PDB entry 7OBA | electron microscopy, 3.10 A resolution | chains B and N of the 14 polymer chains in the assembly

== Chain B ==
Name: DNA-directed RNA polymerase I subunit RPA2
Organism: Homo sapiens
Notes: EC 2.7.7.6
UniProtKB: Q9H9Y6 (RPA2_HUMAN); numbering as in UniProt (aligned over 1-1135)
Sequence (1135 residues; row label = number of the first residue in the row):
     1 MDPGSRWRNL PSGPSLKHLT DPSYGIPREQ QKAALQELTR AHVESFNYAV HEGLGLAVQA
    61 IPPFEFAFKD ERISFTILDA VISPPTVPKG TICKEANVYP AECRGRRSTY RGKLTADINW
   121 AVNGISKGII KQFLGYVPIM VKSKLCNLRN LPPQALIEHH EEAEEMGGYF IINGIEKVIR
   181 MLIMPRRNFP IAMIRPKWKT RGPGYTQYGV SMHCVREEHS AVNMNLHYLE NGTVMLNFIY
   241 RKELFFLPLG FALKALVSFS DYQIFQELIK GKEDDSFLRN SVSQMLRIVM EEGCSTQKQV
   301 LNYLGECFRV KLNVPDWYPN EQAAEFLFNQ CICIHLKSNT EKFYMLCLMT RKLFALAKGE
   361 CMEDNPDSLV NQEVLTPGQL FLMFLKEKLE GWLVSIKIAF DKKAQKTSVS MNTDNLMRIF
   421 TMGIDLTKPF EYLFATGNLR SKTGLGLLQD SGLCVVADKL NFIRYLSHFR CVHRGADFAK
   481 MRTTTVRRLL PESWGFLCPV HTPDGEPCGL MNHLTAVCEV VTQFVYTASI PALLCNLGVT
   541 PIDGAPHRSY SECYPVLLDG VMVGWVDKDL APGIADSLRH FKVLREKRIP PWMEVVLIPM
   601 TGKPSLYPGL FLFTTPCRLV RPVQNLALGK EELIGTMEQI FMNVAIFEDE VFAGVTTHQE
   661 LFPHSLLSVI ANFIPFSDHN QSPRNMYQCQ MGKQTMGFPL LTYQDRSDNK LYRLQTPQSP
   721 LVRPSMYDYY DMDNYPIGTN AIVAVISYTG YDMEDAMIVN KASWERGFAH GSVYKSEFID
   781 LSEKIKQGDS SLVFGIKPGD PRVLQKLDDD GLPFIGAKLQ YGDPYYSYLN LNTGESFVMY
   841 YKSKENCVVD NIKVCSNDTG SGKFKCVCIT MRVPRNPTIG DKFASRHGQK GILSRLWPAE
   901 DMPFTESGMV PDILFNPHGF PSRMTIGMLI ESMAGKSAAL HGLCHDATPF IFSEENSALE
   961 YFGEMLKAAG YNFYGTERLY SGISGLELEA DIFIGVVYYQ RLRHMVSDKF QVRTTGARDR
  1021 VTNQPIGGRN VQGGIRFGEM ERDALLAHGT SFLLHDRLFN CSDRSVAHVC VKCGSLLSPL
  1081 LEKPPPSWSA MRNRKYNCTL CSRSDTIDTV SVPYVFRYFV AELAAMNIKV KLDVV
Disordered / not traced: 1027-1033, 1135
Metal / ion sites: Zn2+: C1070, C1073, C1098
Swiss-Prot annotation at these positions:
  - zinc finger: C1070 to C1101 (C4-type)
  - region: I194 to Y208 (Loop B), L236 to L247 (Loop A), L439 to L453 (Fork loop 1), R474 to L489 (Fork loop 2)
  - binding site (RNA): R180, D367, K890
  - binding site (Mg(2+)): D755
  - binding site (DNA): R1020, R1036
  - binding site (Zn(2+)): C1070, C1073, C1098, C1101
  - site: Y687 (Active site gating)
  - modified residue: S1051 (Phosphoserine)
  - natural variant: S682 (S682R: In TCS4; uncertain significance), R1003 (R1003C: In TCS4; R1003S: In TCS4)

== Chain N ==
Name: DNA-directed RNA polymerase I subunit RPA34
Organism: Homo sapiens
UniProtKB: O15446 (RPA34_HUMAN); numbering as in UniProt (aligned over 1-510)
Sequence (510 residues; numbered 1 to 510; the number before each row is that of its first residue):
     1 MEEPQAGDAA RFSCPPNFTA KPPASESPRF SLEALTGPDT ELWLIQAPAD FAPECFNGRH
    61 VPLSGSQIVK GKLAGKRHRY RVLSSCPQAG EATLLAPSTE AGGGLTCASA PQGTLRILEG
   121 PQQSLSGSPL QPIPASPPPQ IPPGLRPRFC AFGGNPPVTG PRSALAPNLL TSGKKKKEMQ
   181 VTEAPVTQEA VNGHGALEVD MALGSPEMDV RKKKKKKNQQ LKEPEAAGPV GTEPTVETLE
   241 PLGVLFPSTT KKRKKPKGKE TFEPEDKTVK QEQINTEPLE DTVLSPTKKR KRQKGTEGME
   301 PEEGVTVESQ PQVKVEPLEE AIPLPPTKKR KKEKGQMAMM EPGTEAMEPV EPEMKPLESP
   361 GGTMAPQQPE GAKPQAQAAL AAPKKKTKKE KQQDATVEPE TEVVGPELPD DLEPQAAPTS
   421 TKKKKKKKER GHTVTEPIQP LEPELPGEGQ PEARATPGST KKRKKQSQES RMPETVPQEE
   481 MPGPPLNSES GEEAPTGRDK KRKQQQQQPV
Disordered / not traced: 1-12, 162-510
Swiss-Prot annotation at these positions:
  - modified residue: M1 (N-acetylmethionine), S27 (Phosphoserine), Y80 (Phosphotyrosine), S128 (Phosphoserine), S136 (Phosphoserine), S172 (Phosphoserine), S205 (Phosphoserine), S285 (Phosphoserine), T287 (Phosphothreonine), S309 (Phosphoserine), S490 (Phosphoserine)
  - cross-link (Glycyl lysine isopeptide (Lys-Gly)): K270 (interchain with G-Cter in SUMO1), K314 (interchain with G-Cter in SUMO1)

== Chain B / chain N interface ==
Residue-residue contacts (50; chain B residue first):
  C535(B) - R116(N)  hydrogen bond (backbone-side chain)
  N536(B) - P48(N)
  N536(B) - A49(N)  hydrogen bond (side chain-backbone)
  N536(B) - L118(N)
  N536(B) - E119(N)  hydrogen bond (backbone-backbone)
  L537(B) - R116(N)  hydrogen bond (backbone-side chain)
  G538(B) - L118(N)
  V539(B) - R116(N)
  P546(B) - Q88(N)
  H547(B) - Q46(N)  hydrogen bond
  H547(B) - S85(N)
  H547(B) - Q88(N)
  H547(B) - T114(N)  hydrogen bond
  H547(B) - R116(N)
  S577(B) - Q122(N)
  H580(B) - L125(N)
  H580(B) - S126(N)  hydrogen bond
  L584(B) - L125(N)  hydrophobic
  Q624(B) - Q131(N)  hydrogen bond
  Q624(B) - P132(N)
  Q624(B) - I133(N)  hydrogen bond (side chain-backbone)
  L626(B) - L130(N)  hydrophobic
  L626(B) - Q131(N)  hydrogen bond (backbone-backbone)
  L626(B) - P132(N)  hydrophobic
  A627(B) - S126(N)
  A627(B) - G127(N)  hydrogen bond (backbone-backbone)
  L628(B) - L125(N)
  G629(B) - Q131(N)
  E648(B) - P132(N)
  E648(B) - I133(N)
  E648(B) - P134(N)
  E648(B) - A135(N)  hydrogen bond (side chain-backbone)
  T656(B) - L130(N)
  Q659(B) - P132(N)
  Q659(B) - I133(N)  hydrogen bond (side chain-backbone)
  L661(B) - I133(N)
  E906(B) - F152(N)
  S907(B) - F149(N)
  S907(B) - F152(N)
  G908(B) - F152(N)
  H941(B) - L145(N)
  H941(B) - R148(N)
  Y961(B) - P139(N)  hydrophobic
  Y961(B) - Q140(N)
  E964(B) - I141(N)
  M965(B) - P142(N)
  M965(B) - L145(N)  hydrophobic
  A968(B) - L145(N)  hydrophobic
  A968(B) - R146(N)
  A968(B) - P147(N)
Also at the interface, not in a pair above, chain B (44 interface residues in all): M1, T540, R548, S549, L570, F581, V651, F652, E660, L940, L943, D946, I951, F952, A969, G970, Y971
Also at the interface, not in a pair above, chain N (31 interface residues in all): D50, R81

== Overview ==
44 residues of chain B face 31 of chain N across their interface, with 13 hydrogen bonds. Among the polar
pairs are C535(B)-R116(N), N536(B)-A49(N) and L537(B)-R116(N).
Here chain B is DNA-directed RNA polymerase I subunit RPA2 and chain N is DNA-directed RNA polymerase I
subunit RPA34, both from Homo sapiens. Entry 7OBA (Cryo-EM structure of human RNA Polymerase I in complex with
RRN3) was determined by electron microscopy (same publication as 7OB9 and 7OBB).
